Entry 6TOO (X-ray diffraction, 1.53 A resolution); this record covers chains A and B.

[Chain A]
Protein: B-cell lymphoma 6 protein
Source organism: Homo sapiens
UniProtKB: P41182 (BCL6_HUMAN); numbering as in UniProt (aligned over 5-129)
Amino-acid sequence (128 residues; each row starts with the number of its first residue):
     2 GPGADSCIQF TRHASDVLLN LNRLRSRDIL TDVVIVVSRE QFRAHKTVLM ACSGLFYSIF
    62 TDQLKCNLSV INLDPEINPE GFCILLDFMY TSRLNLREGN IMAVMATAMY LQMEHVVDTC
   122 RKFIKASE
Unresolved in the structure: 2-4
Sequence notes: expression tag (2-4)
Residues lining bound ligands: 11a (NR8; 2-chloranyl-4-[[1-methyl-3-[(2S)-2-oxidanylbutyl]-2-oxidanylidene-benzimidazol-5-yl]amino]pyridine-3-carbonitrile): H14, D17, V18, N21, R24, L25, R28, M51, A52, C53, S54, G55, Y58, Q113, M114, E115, H116
UniProt features mapped onto this chain:
  - mutagenesis: N21 (N21K: Abolishes interaction with NCOR2 and HDAC2, no effect on interaction with CTBP1 and transcriptional autoinhibition; when associated with A-116 and 376-Q--Q-379), S59 (S59A: Abolished ubiquitination by the SCF(FBXL17) complex), H116 (H116A: Abolishes interaction with NCOR2 and HDAC2, no effect on interaction with CTBP1 and transcriptional autoinhibition; when associated with K-21 and 376-Q--Q-379)
Reported in the primary citation:
  - binding site for 11a: N21

[Chain B]
Protein: Ala-trp-val-ile-pro-ala
Amino-acid sequence (6 residues; each row starts with the number of its first residue; numbering starts at 0):
     0 AWVIPA

[Chain A / chain B interface]
Pairs across the interface (12; chain A residue first):
  C8(A) with P4(B)
  I9(A) with W1(B), hydrophobic; V2(B)
  Q10(A) with A0(B); W1(B); V2(B), hydrogen bond (backbone-backbone); P4(B)
  F11(A) with A0(B); W1(B)
  T12(A) with A0(B), hydrogen bond (backbone-backbone); V2(B)
  R13(A) with A0(B)
Also at the interface, not in a pair above, chain B (5 interface residues in all): I3

[Summary]
The interface between chain A and chain B involves 6 residues on one side and 5 on the other, with 2 hydrogen
bonds. Backbone hydrogen bonds pair Q10(A)-V2(B) and T12(A)-A0(B). Ligands of chain A: 11a. Curated annotation
(UniProt) lists 3 mutagenesis sites on chain A. The paper reports a binding site for 11a at N21(A).
Chain A is B-cell lymphoma 6 protein (Homo sapiens) and chain B is Ala-trp-val-ile-pro-ala; the structure,
Crystal structure of human BCL6 BTB domain in complex with compound 11a, was determined by X-ray diffraction
together with 6TOF, 6TOG, 6TOH, 6TOI, 6TOK and 6TON from the same study.
